4C52 - chains A and B; structure by X-ray diffraction, 2.05 A resolution.

Chain A (and B):
Molecule: Bcl-2-like protein 1
Source organism: Homo sapiens
Notes: chain B of this document is another copy of the same molecule, construct and numbering; everything in this record applies to it too
UniProtKB: Q07817 (B2CL1_HUMAN); residue numbers follow UniProt; this construct covers 1-26, 83-209
Chain sequence (158 residues; each row starts with the number of its first residue; note: 57 numbers in that range are skipped by the numbering (no residue carries them; nothing is unmodelled there); numbers below 1 keep their minus sign (Gly-5 is residue -5)):
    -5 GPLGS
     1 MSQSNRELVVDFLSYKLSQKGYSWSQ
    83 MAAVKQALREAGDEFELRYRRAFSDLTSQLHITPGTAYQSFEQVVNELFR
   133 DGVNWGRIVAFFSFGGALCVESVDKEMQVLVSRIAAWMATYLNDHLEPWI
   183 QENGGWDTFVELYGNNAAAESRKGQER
Unresolved in the structure: 197-209 (chain B: -5 to -4, 199-209)
Construct notes: expression tag (-5 to -1)
Curated features (UniProtKB/Swiss-Prot):
  - motif: Ser4 to Trp24 (BH4), Val86 to Arg100 (BH3), Glu129 to Gly148 (BH1), Pro180 to Tyr195 (BH2)
  - mutagenesis: Phe131 to Asp133 (No heterodimerization with BAX), Val135 to Trp137 (Loss of anti-apoptotic activity), Gly138 to Ile140 (Loss of anti-apoptotic activity), Gly138 (G138A: No heterodimerization with BAX), Ser145 to Gly147 (Decreases interaction with DNM1L, no effect on endocytosis enhancement), Gly148 (G148E: No heterodimerization with BAX), Asp156 (D156A: No effect on caspase-1 cleavage), Asp176 (D176A: No effect on caspase-1 cleavage), Trp188 to Phe191 (Abolishes interaction with DNM1L and endocytosis enhancement), Trp188 to Asp189 (Reduces anti-apoptotic activity by about half), Asp189 (D189A: No effect on caspase-1 cleavage)
Small-molecule neighbours: X0D ((R)-2-(3-(3-((2,4-difluoropenyl)ethynyl)benzoyl)-3-propylureido)-3-(isobutylthio) propanoic acid): Phe97, Tyr101, Ala104, Leu108, Gln111, Leu112, Phe123, Val126, Val127, Glu129, Leu130, Gly138, Ala142, Phe143, Phe146, Gly147, Leu150, Ile166, Met170

Chain A / chain B interface:
Pairs across the interface (95; chain A residue first):
  Gly-5(A) - Glu179(B)  hydrogen bond (backbone-side chain)
  Gly-5(A) - Trp188(B)
  Pro-4(A) - Gln26(B)
  Pro-4(A) - Met83(B)
  Pro-4(A) - Val86(B)  hydrophobic
  Pro-4(A) - Trp188(B)
  Leu-3(A) - Gln26(B)  hydrogen bond (backbone-side chain)
  Leu-3(A) - Met83(B)  hydrogen bond (backbone-backbone)
  Gly-2(A) - Met83(B)
  Ser-1(A) - Trp24(B)
  Ser4(A) - Met83(B)
  Asn5(A) - Ala171(B)
  Asn5(A) - Leu174(B)
  Asn5(A) - Asn175(B)  hydrogen bond
  Asn5(A) - Glu179(B)  hydrogen bond
  Arg6(A) - Ala171(B)
  Glu7(A) - Met83(B)
  Glu7(A) - Lys87(B)  salt bridge
  Leu8(A) - Val86(B)  hydrophobic
  Leu8(A) - Lys87(B)
  Leu8(A) - Leu90(B)  hydrophobic
  Leu8(A) - Trp188(B)  hydrophobic
  Val9(A) - Ala167(B)
  Val9(A) - Met170(B)  hydrophobic
  Val9(A) - Ala171(B)  hydrophobic
  Val9(A) - Leu174(B)  hydrophobic
  Asp11(A) - Lys87(B)
  Asp11(A) - Arg91(B)  salt bridge
  Phe12(A) - Leu90(B)
  Phe12(A) - Gly94(B)
  Phe12(A) - Glu98(B)
  Phe12(A) - Phe144(B)
  Phe12(A) - Ser145(B)
  Leu13(A) - Gly147(B)
  Leu13(A) - Gly148(B)
  Leu13(A) - Cys151(B)  hydrophobic
  Leu13(A) - Ala167(B)  hydrophobic
  Tyr15(A) - Arg91(B)
  Tyr15(A) - Asp95(B)  hydrogen bond
  Lys16(A) - Asp95(B)  salt bridge
  Lys16(A) - Glu98(B)  salt bridge
  Lys16(A) - Val152(B)
  Leu17(A) - Val155(B)  hydrophobic
  Gln19(A) - Asp95(B)  hydrogen bond
  Lys20(A) - Val152(B)
  Tyr22(A) - Val152(B)
  Tyr22(A) - Val155(B)  hydrophobic
  Tyr22(A) - Asp156(B)  hydrogen bond
  Trp24(A) - Val163(B)  hydrophobic
  Trp24(A) - Ala167(B)  hydrophobic
  Met83(A) - Ser4(B)
  Met83(A) - Glu7(B)
  Val86(A) - Leu8(B)  hydrophobic
  Lys87(A) - Glu7(B)  salt bridge
  Lys87(A) - Leu8(B)
  Lys87(A) - Asp11(B)
  Leu90(A) - Leu8(B)  hydrophobic
  Leu90(A) - Phe12(B)
  Arg91(A) - Asp11(B)  salt bridge
  Arg91(A) - Tyr15(B)
  Arg91(A) - Arg91(B)
  Gly94(A) - Phe12(B)
  Asp95(A) - Tyr15(B)  hydrogen bond
  Asp95(A) - Lys16(B)  salt bridge
  Asp95(A) - Gln19(B)  hydrogen bond
  Glu98(A) - Phe12(B)
  Glu98(A) - Lys16(B)  salt bridge
  Phe144(A) - Val9(B)  hydrophobic
  Phe144(A) - Phe12(B)
  Ser145(A) - Phe12(B)
  Gly147(A) - Leu13(B)
  Gly148(A) - Leu13(B)
  Cys151(A) - Leu13(B)  hydrophobic
  Cys151(A) - Leu17(B)
  Val152(A) - Lys16(B)
  Val152(A) - Lys20(B)
  Val152(A) - Tyr22(B)
  Val155(A) - Tyr22(B)  hydrophobic
  Asp156(A) - Tyr22(B)  hydrogen bond
  Val163(A) - Leu17(B)  hydrophobic
  Val163(A) - Trp24(B)  hydrophobic
  Ala167(A) - Arg6(B)
  Ala167(A) - Val9(B)
  Ala167(A) - Leu13(B)  hydrophobic
  Ala167(A) - Trp24(B)  hydrophobic
  Ala168(A) - Arg6(B)
  Met170(A) - Leu13(B)  hydrophobic
  Leu174(A) - Asn5(B)
  Leu174(A) - Val9(B)  hydrophobic
  Asn175(A) - Ser2(B)  hydrogen bond
  Asn175(A) - Asn5(B)
  Glu179(A) - Met1(B)
  Glu179(A) - Asn5(B)  hydrogen bond
  Trp188(A) - Asn5(B)  hydrogen bond
  Trp188(A) - Leu8(B)
Other interface residues (no listed pair), chain A (48 interface residues in all): Gln3, Ser164, Ala171
Other interface residues (no listed pair), chain B (46 interface residues in all): Ser25, Ser164, Ala168

Overview:
48 residues of chain A and 46 residues of chain B are in contact, with 14 hydrogen bonds and 8 salt bridges.
Polar pairs include Glu7(A)-Lys87(B), Asp11(A)-Arg91(B) and Lys16(A)-Asp95(B). Bound to chain A: compound X0D.
Curated annotation (UniProt) lists 19 mutagenesis sites on chain A.
Chain A and chain B are both Bcl-2-like protein 1 (Homo sapiens); the structure, Crystal structure of Bcl-xL
in complex with benzoylurea compound (39b), was determined by X-ray diffraction together with 4C5D from the
same study.
